PDB entry 7JQZ | X-ray diffraction, 2.20 A resolution | chains C and E of the 10 polymer chains in the assembly

== Chain C (and E) ==
Molecule: Alpha/beta hydrolase fold
Source organism: Burkholderia cenocepacia (strain MC0-3)
Notes: chain E of this document is another copy of the same molecule, construct and numbering; everything in this record applies to it too
UniProt: B1K378 (B1K378_BURCC); numbering as in UniProt (aligned over 1-309)
Chain sequence (309 residues; each row starts with the number of its first residue):
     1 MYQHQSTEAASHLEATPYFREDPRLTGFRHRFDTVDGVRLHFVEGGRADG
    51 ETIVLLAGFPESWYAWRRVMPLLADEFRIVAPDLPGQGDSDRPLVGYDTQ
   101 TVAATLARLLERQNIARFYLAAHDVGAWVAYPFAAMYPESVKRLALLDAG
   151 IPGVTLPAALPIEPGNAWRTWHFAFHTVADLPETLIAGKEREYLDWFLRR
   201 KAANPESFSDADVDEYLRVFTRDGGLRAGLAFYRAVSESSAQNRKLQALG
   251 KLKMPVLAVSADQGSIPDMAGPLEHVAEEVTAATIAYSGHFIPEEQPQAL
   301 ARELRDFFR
Unresolved in the structure: 1-15

== Interface between chain C and chain E ==
Contacting residue pairs - 19 pairs, chain C then chain E:
  R199(C) with R39(E), hydrogen bond (backbone-side chain)
  R200(C) with R39(E)
  A202(C) with R39(E), hydrogen bond (backbone-side chain)
  A203(C) with F32(E); R39(E)
  N204(C) with Y18(E), hydrogen bond (side chain-backbone); F32(E)
  P205(C) with F32(E), hydrophobic
  E206(C) with Y18(E); R20(E), salt bridge; H30(E); F32(E)
  S207(C) with Y18(E)
  Q263(C) with T34(E), hydrogen bond
  Y287(C) with T16(E); P17(E)
  Q296(C) with T16(E), hydrogen bond (side chain-backbone); P17(E); Y18(E)
Other interface residues (no listed pair), chain C (13 interface residues in all): W196, E295
Other interface residues (no listed pair), chain E (11 interface residues in all): H41, D91, D223

== Overview ==
13 residues of chain C and 11 residues of chain E are in contact; the contacts include 5 hydrogen bonds and 1
salt bridge. Polar contacts include E206(C)-R20(E), R199(C)-R39(E) and A202(C)-R39(E).
Chain C and chain E are both Alpha/beta hydrolase fold (Burkholderia cenocepacia (strain MC0-3)); the
structure, Crystal structure of Cfl2 wild-type from Burkholderia cenocepacia, was determined by X-ray
diffraction together with 7JQX and 7JQY from the same study.
